PDB entry 8DW6 | electron microscopy, 3.50 A resolution | chains D and H of the 9 polymer chains in the assembly

[Chain D]
Molecule: DnaB-like replicative helicase
Organism: Escherichia phage T4
UniProt: P04530 (HELIC_BPT4); numbering as in UniProt (aligned over 1-475)
Chain sequence (475 residues; row label = number of the first residue in the row):
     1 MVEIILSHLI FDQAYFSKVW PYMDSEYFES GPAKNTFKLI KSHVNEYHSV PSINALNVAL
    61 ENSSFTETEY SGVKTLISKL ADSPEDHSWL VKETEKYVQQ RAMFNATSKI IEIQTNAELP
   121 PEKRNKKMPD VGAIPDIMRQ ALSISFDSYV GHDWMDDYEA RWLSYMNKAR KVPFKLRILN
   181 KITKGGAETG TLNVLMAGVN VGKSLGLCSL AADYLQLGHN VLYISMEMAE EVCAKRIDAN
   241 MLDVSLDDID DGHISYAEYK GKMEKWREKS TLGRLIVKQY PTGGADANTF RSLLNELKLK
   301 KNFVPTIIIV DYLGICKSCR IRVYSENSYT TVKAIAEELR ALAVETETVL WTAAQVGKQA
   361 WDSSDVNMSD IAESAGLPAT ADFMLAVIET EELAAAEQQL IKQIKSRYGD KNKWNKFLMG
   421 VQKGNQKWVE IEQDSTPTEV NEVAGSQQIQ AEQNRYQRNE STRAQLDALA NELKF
Not modelled in the structure: 433-475
UniProt features mapped onto this chain:
  - region: Tyr456 to Phe475 (Interaction with the helicase assembly factor)
  - binding site (ATP): Ala197 to Ser204
  - mutagenesis: Leu192 (L192Q: Partially suppresses phage growth inhibition by extra copies of bacterial AbpA-AbpB), Asp213 (D213Y: Partially suppresses phage growth inhibition by extra copies of bacterial AbpA-AbpB)
Residues lining bound ligands:
  - ATP-gamma-S (AGS; phosphothiophosphoric acid-adenylate ester), molecule 1: Gly198, Val199, Asn200, Val201, Gly202, Lys203, Ser204, Leu205, Glu227, Arg236, Leu246, Asp247, Gln355, Lys423, Gln426
  - ATP-gamma-S (AGS), molecule 2: Ser406, Arg407, Tyr408, Gly409, Asp410, Lys411

[Chain H]
Molecule: DNA primase
Organism: Escherichia phage T4
Notes: EC 2.7.7.-
UniProt: P04520 (PRIM_BPT4); numbering as in UniProt (aligned over 1-342)
Chain sequence (342 residues; numbered 1 to 342; the number before each row is that of its first residue):
     1 MSSIPWIDNE FAYRALAHLP KFTQVNNSST FKLRFRCPVC GDSKTDQNKA RGWYYGDNNE
    61 GNIHCYNCNY HAPIGIYLKE FEPDLYREYI FEIRKEKGKS RPIEKPKELP KQPEKKIIKS
   121 LPSCVRLDKL AEDHPIIKYV KARCIPKDKW KYLWFTTEWP KLVNSIAPGT YKKEISEPRL
   181 VIPIYNANGK AESFQGRALK KDAPQKYITI EAYPEATKIY GVERVKDGDV YVLEGPIDSL
   241 FIENGIAITG GQLDLEVVPF KDRRVWVLDN EPRHPDTIKR MTKLVDAGER VMFWDKSPWK
   301 SKDVNDMIRK EGATPEQIME YMKNNIAQGL MAKMRLSKYA KI
Not modelled in the structure: 1-2, 98-114, 342
UniProt features mapped onto this chain:
  - binding site (Zn(2+)): Cys37, Cys40, Cys65, Cys68
Bound ions: Zn2+: Cys37, Cys40, Cys65, Cys68
From the paper describing this entry:
  - catalytic residues: Glu234 (proposed by the authors, not directly observed)

[Interface between chain D and chain H]
Contacting residue pairs (11):
  Ser64(D) - Ser3(H)  hydrogen bond (backbone-backbone)
  Thr66(D) - Asn59(H)
  Phe104(D) - Leu330(H)
  Thr107(D) - Leu330(H)
  Ser108(D) - Leu330(H)
  Ser108(D) - Lys333(H)
  Ile111(D) - Leu330(H)
  Ile111(D) - Lys333(H)
  Ile111(D) - Met334(H)
  Ile111(D) - Ser337(H)
  Thr115(D) - Ser337(H)  hydrogen bond
Also at the interface, not in a pair above, chain D (9 interface residues in all): Asn62, Glu69
Also at the interface, not in a pair above, chain H (7 interface residues in all): Lys97

[Summary]
9 residues of chain D and 7 residues of chain H are in contact, with 2 hydrogen bonds. Polar pairs include
Thr115(D)-Ser337(H) and Ser64(D)-Ser3(H). Ligands of chain D: ATP-gamma-S. From UniProt: 8 ATP-binding
residues and 2 mutagenesis sites on chain D; 4 Zn2+-binding residues on chain H. The paper reports the
catalytic residue Glu234(H).
Here chain D is DnaB-like replicative helicase and chain H is DNA primase, both from Escherichia phage T4.
Entry 8DW6 (T4 bacteriophage primosome with single-strand DNA, State 3) was determined by electron microscopy
together with 8DTP, 8DUE, 8DVF, 8DVI, 8DWJ, 8G0Z and 8GAO from the same study.
